3G73 - chains B and C of the 4 polymer chains in the assembly; structure by X-ray diffraction, 2.21 A resolution.

== Chain B ==
Molecule: Forkhead box protein M1
Organism: Homo sapiens
Notes: fragment: DNA-binding domain
UniProtKB: Q08050 (FOXM1_HUMAN); numbering as in UniProt (aligned over 222-360)
Sequence (142 residues; numbered 219 to 360; the number before each row is that of its first residue):
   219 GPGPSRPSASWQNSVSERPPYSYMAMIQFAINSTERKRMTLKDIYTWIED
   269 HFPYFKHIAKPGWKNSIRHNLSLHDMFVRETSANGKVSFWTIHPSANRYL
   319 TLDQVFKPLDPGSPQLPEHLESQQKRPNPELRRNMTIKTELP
Disordered / not traced: 219-233, 329-360
Sequence notes: expression tag (219-221)
Bound ions: Mg2+: Leu289, His292, Phe295
Curated features (UniProtKB/Swiss-Prot):
  - DNA-binding region: Glu235 to Leu327 (Fork-head)
  - modified residue: Ser331 (Phosphoserine)
  - cross-link (Glycyl lysine isopeptide (Lys-Gly)): Lys325 (interchain with G-Cter in SUMO2), Lys356 (interchain with G-Cter in SUMO2)
From the paper describing this entry:
  - specificity-determining residues: Asn283, Arg286, His287
  - binding site for the 21-nt DNA strand (chain C): Asn283, Ser290
  - binding site for the 21-nt DNA strand: Arg286, His287

== Chain C ==
Molecule: 21-nt DNA strand
Sequence (21 nucleotides; row label = number of the first residue in the row):
     1 AAATTGTTTATAAACAGCCCG

== Chain B / chain C interface ==
Contacting residue pairs (17):
  Leu259(B) - DT5(C)  sugar contact
  Leu259(B) - DG6(C)  phosphate contact
  Lys260(B) - DT5(C)  phosphate contact
  Tyr263(B) - DT5(C)  phosphate contact
  Arg286(B) - DT5(C)  base contact
  Arg286(B) - DG6(C)  hydrogen bond to the base
  Arg286(B) - DT7(C)  base contact
  His287(B) - DT7(C)  base contact
  His287(B) - DT8(C)  hydrogen bond to the base
  His287(B) - DT9(C)  hydrogen bond to the base
  Ser290(B) - DG6(C)  sugar contact
  Ser290(B) - DT7(C)  hydrogen bond to the phosphate
  Ser290(B) - DT8(C)  base contact
  Arg297(B) - DG6(C)  phosphate contact
  Ser306(B) - DG6(C)  hydrogen bond to the phosphate
  Trp308(B) - DG6(C)  hydrogen bond to the phosphate
  Trp308(B) - DT7(C)  phosphate contact
Also at the interface, not in a pair above, chain B (10 interface residues in all): Leu291
Also at the interface, not in a pair above, chain C (6 interface residues in all): DA10

== In short ==
10 residues of chain B face 6 of chain C across their interface; the contacts include 6 hydrogen bonds. Polar
pairs include Arg286(B)-DG6(C), His287(B)-DT8(C) and His287(B)-DT9(C). From the paper: a binding site for the
21-nt DNA strand (chain C) at Asn283(B) and Ser290(B); a binding site for the 21-nt DNA strand at Arg286(B)
and His287(B).
Chain B is Forkhead box protein M1 (Homo sapiens) and chain C is a 21-nt DNA strand; the structure, Structure
of the FOXM1 DNA binding, was determined by X-ray diffraction.
